Entry 6A2I (X-ray diffraction, 2.40 A resolution); this record covers chains B and D of the 4 polymer chains in the assembly.

== Chain B ==
Name: Chromatin protein Cren7
Source organism: Sulfolobus solfataricus (strain ATCC 35092 / DSM 1617 / JCM 11322 / P2)
UniProt: Q97ZE3 (CREN7_SULSO); numbering as in UniProt (aligned over 1-60)
Amino-acid sequence (60 residues; numbered 1 to 60; the number before each row is that of its first residue):
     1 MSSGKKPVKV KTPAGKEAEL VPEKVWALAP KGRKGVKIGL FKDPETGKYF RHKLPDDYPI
Disordered / not traced: 1-3

== Chain D ==
Molecule: 18-nt DNA strand
Sequence (18 nucleotides; row label = number of the first residue in the row):
   119 CGTAGCTAAT TAGCTACG

== Interface between chain B and chain D ==
Contacting residue pairs (13):
  Leu28(B) - DT128(D)  base contact
  Leu28(B) - DT129(D)  base contact
  Arg33(B) - DA130(D)  base contact
  Arg33(B) - DG131(D)  hydrogen bond to the sugar
  Val36(B) - DT129(D)  sugar contact
  Val36(B) - DA130(D)  sugar contact
  Arg51(B) - DA127(D)  base contact
  Arg51(B) - DT128(D)  sugar contact
  His52(B) - DT128(D)  phosphate contact
  His52(B) - DT129(D)  salt bridge to the phosphate
  Lys53(B) - DT128(D)  phosphate contact
  Lys53(B) - DT129(D)  hydrogen bond to the phosphate
  Lys53(B) - DA130(D)  phosphate contact
Other interface residues (no listed pair), chain B (7 interface residues in all): Ile38
Other interface residues (no listed pair), chain D (7 interface residues in all): DA126, DC132

== In short ==
Chain B and chain D each contribute 7 residues to their interface, with 2 hydrogen bonds and 1 salt bridge.
Among the polar pairs are Arg33(B)-DG131(D), Lys53(B)-DT129(D) and His52(B)-DT129(D).
Chain B is Chromatin protein Cren7 (Sulfolobus solfataricus (strain ATCC 35092 / DSM 1617 / JCM 11322 / P2))
and chain D is an 18-nt DNA strand; the structure, Architectural roles of Cren7 in folding crenarchaeal
chromatin filament, was determined by X-ray diffraction together with 6A2H from the same study.
